9FWB - chains C and A of the 4 polymer chains in the assembly; structure by electron microscopy, 3.50 A resolution.

[Chain C]
Name: Chaperone protein FimC
Organism: Escherichia coli
UniProtKB: P31697 (FIMC_ECOLI); residues 1-205 here correspond to UniProt positions 37-241 (UniProt number = residue number + 36)
Sequence (206 residues; numbered 0 to 205; the number before each row is that of its first residue; numbering starts at 0):
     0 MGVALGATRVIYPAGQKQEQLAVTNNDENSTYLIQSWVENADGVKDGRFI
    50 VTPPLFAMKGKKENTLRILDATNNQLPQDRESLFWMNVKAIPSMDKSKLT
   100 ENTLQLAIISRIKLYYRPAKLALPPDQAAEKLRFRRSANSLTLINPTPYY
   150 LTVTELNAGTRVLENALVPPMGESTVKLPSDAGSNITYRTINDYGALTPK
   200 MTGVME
Not modelled in the structure: 0, 93-100
Construct notes: initiating methionine (0)

[Chain A]
Name: Type-1 fimbrial protein, A chain
Organism: Escherichia coli
UniProtKB: P04128 (FIMA1_ECOLI); residues 1-159 here correspond to UniProt positions 24-182 (UniProt number = residue number + 23)
Sequence (160 residues; row label = number of the first residue in the row; numbering starts at 0):
     0 MAATTVNGGTVHFKGEVVNAACAVDAGSVDQTVQLGQVRTASLAQEGATS
    50 SAVGFNIQLNDCDTNVASKAAVAFLGTAIDAGHTNVLALQSSAAGSATNV
   100 GVQILDRTGAALTLDGATFSSETTLNNGTNTIPFQARYFATGAATPGAAN
   150 ADATFKVQYQ
Not modelled in the structure: 0-4
Cystine bridges: C21-C61
Construct notes: initiating methionine (0)

[Chain C / chain A interface]
Pairs across the interface (68):
  G1(C) - A22(A)
  G1(C) - V23(A)
  G1(C) - D24(A)  hydrogen bond (backbone-side chain)
  V2(C) - A22(A)
  V2(C) - V23(A)
  A3(C) - A20(A)
  L4(C) - A20(A)  hydrogen bond (backbone-backbone)
  G5(C) - N18(A)
  G5(C) - A19(A)
  A6(C) - N18(A)
  T7(C) - A20(A)
  T7(C) - V65(A)
  T7(C) - Y158(A)
  R8(C) - Q159(A)  hydrogen bond (side chain-backbone)
  N25(C) - A22(A)
  Y31(C) - Q30(A)  hydrogen bond
  W84(C) - Q157(A)
  P91(C) - D29(A)
  P91(C) - Q30(A)
  N101(C) - L34(A)
  N101(C) - G35(A)
  N101(C) - Q36(A)
  N101(C) - Y137(A)  hydrogen bond
  T102(C) - T31(A)
  T102(C) - V32(A)  hydrogen bond (side chain-backbone)
  T102(C) - Q33(A)
  T102(C) - N149(A)
  T102(C) - A150(A)
  L103(C) - Q30(A)
  L103(C) - V32(A)
  L103(C) - L34(A)  hydrophobic
  L103(C) - I103(A)  hydrophobic
  L103(C) - A135(A)  hydrophobic
  L103(C) - A150(A)
  Q104(C) - Q30(A)
  Q104(C) - T31(A)
  Q104(C) - A150(A)  hydrogen bond (backbone-backbone)
  Q104(C) - D151(A)
  Q104(C) - A152(A)  hydrogen bond (backbone-backbone)
  L105(C) - A25(A)  hydrophobic
  L105(C) - Q30(A)  hydrogen bond (backbone-backbone)
  L105(C) - F73(A)  hydrophobic
  L105(C) - A152(A)
  A106(C) - A152(A)  hydrogen bond (backbone-backbone)
  A106(C) - T153(A)
  A106(C) - F154(A)  hydrogen bond (backbone-backbone)
  I107(C) - V23(A)  hydrophobic
  I107(C) - Q30(A)
  I107(C) - F154(A)
  I108(C) - T153(A)
  I108(C) - F154(A)  hydrogen bond (backbone-backbone)
  I108(C) - K155(A)
  I108(C) - V156(A)  hydrogen bond (backbone-backbone)
  S109(C) - V156(A)
  S109(C) - Y158(A)
  R110(C) - K155(A)
  R110(C) - V156(A)  hydrogen bond (backbone-backbone)
  R110(C) - Q157(A)
  R110(C) - Y158(A)  hydrogen bond (backbone-backbone)
  K112(C) - Y158(A)
  K112(C) - Q159(A)  hydrogen bond (side chain-backbone)
  T151(C) - Q159(A)
  T153(C) - Q159(A)
  E154(C) - K68(A)
  N164(C) - Q159(A)  hydrogen bond
  Y193(C) - E15(A)
  Y193(C) - N18(A)
  L196(C) - N64(A)
Other interface residues (no listed pair), chain C (35 interface residues in all): D26, K88, I111, V152, I190, G194
Other interface residues (no listed pair), chain A (43 interface residues in all): V17, C21, V37, F54, I56, D60, V101, A147, A148

[Overview]
35 residues of chain C and 43 residues of chain A are in contact; the contacts include 17 hydrogen bonds.
Polar contacts include G1(C)-D24(A), R8(C)-Q159(A) and Y31(C)-Q30(A).
Here chain C is Chaperone protein FimC and chain A is Type-1 fimbrial protein, A chain, both from Escherichia
coli. Entry 9FWB (Cryo-EM structure of the type 1 pilus assembly platform as part of the FimA-bound
chaperone-usher pilus ...) was determined by electron microscopy together with 9FW9, 9FX0, 9FX8, 9FXB, 9FXS
and 9FY9 from the same study.
